Entry 9GB7 (electron microscopy, 3.40 A resolution); this record covers chains P and X of the 48 polymer chains in the assembly.

Chain P:
Molecule: gp53 - Tail adaptor protein
From: Clostridioides difficile
UniProt: A0A9X8WSH1 (A0A9X8WSH1_CLODI); residue numbers follow UniProt; this construct covers 1-273
Amino-acid sequence (273 residues; each row starts with the number of its first residue):
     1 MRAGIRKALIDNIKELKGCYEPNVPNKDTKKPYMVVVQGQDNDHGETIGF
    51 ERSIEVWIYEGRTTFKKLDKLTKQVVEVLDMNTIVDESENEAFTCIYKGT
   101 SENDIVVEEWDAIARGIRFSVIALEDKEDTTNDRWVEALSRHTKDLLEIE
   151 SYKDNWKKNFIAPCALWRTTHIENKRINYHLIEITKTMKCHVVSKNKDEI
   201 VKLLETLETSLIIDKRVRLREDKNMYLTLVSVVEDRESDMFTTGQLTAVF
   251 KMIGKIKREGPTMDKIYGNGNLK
Not modelled in the structure: 273

Chain X:
Molecule: gp51 - Neck valve protein
From: Clostridioides difficile
UniProt: A0A9X8WSH7 (A0A9X8WSH7_CLODI); residue numbers follow UniProt; this construct covers 1-125
Amino-acid sequence (125 residues; each row starts with the number of its first residue):
     1 MINIDRRRKDIIRTININPTNITITSIKKTEIDGAFEETETEIKCVVRIF
    51 NEKTAEKQISSEKQGTFSSIRTYGMLVSNDVILEVNSRDSLEFECIYGRM
   101 KIVNIYPQIVKGELCGYQCSLERID
Not modelled in the structure: 1

Interface between chain P and chain X:
Residue-residue contacts - 33 pairs, chain P then chain X:
  P22(P) - E62(X)
  P22(P) - K63(X)
  P22(P) - Q64(X)
  P22(P) - G65(X)
  N23(P) - S61(X)  hydrogen bond
  N23(P) - E62(X)  hydrogen bond (side chain-backbone)
  N23(P) - K63(X)
  N23(P) - T66(X)  hydrogen bond (backbone-side chain)
  P25(P) - Q64(X)
  P25(P) - G65(X)
  P25(P) - T66(X)  hydrogen bond (backbone-backbone)
  N26(P) - T66(X)
  N26(P) - D125(X)
  K27(P) - T66(X)
  K27(P) - F67(X)
  D28(P) - R99(X)
  Y33(P) - Q64(X)  hydrogen bond (side chain-backbone)
  V35(P) - K63(X)
  W57(P) - K63(X)
  Y59(P) - K63(X)
  Y59(P) - Q64(X)
  G61(P) - E38(X)
  R62(P) - F36(X)
  T63(P) - A35(X)
  T63(P) - F36(X)  hydrogen bond (backbone-backbone)
  T64(P) - A35(X)
  V107(P) - Q64(X)
  W110(P) - Q64(X)
  W110(P) - G65(X)
  W110(P) - T66(X)
  W110(P) - F67(X)
  D111(P) - K29(X)  salt bridge
  A112(P) - Q64(X)
Also at the interface, not in a pair above, chain X (15 interface residues in all): E37, I124

In short:
18 residues of chain P face 15 of chain X across their interface, with 6 hydrogen bonds and 1 salt bridge.
Polar contacts include D111(P)-K29(X), N23(P)-S61(X) and N23(P)-E62(X).
Here chain P is gp53 - Tail adaptor protein and chain X is gp51 - Neck valve protein, both from Clostridioides
difficile. Entry 9GB7 (Extended phiCD508 neck) was determined by electron microscopy, deposited together with
9G8S, 9GB0, 9GB1, 9GB2 and 9GB5.
